Entry 8TIA (electron microscopy, 2.77 A resolution); this record covers chains B and C of the 4 polymer chains in the assembly.

Chain B (and C):
Protein: Shedu protein SduA
Source organism: Bacillus cereus B4264
Notes: chain C of this document is another copy of the same molecule, construct and numbering; everything in this record applies to it too
Reference sequence: B7HFR2 (SDUA_BACC4); residues 171-380 here = UniProt positions 171-380
Chain sequence (229 residues; numbered 152 to 380; the number before each row is that of its first residue):
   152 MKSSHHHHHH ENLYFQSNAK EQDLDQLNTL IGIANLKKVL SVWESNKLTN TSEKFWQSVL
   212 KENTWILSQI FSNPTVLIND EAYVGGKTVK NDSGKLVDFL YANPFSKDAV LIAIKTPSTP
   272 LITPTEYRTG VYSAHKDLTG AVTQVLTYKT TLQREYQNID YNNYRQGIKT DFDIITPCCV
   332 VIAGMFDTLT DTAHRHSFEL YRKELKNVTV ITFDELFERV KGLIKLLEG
Unresolved in the structure: 152-182, 236-247, 380 (chain C: 152-182, 236-246, 380)
Sequence notes: expression tag (152-170); engineered mutation Ala264 (Glu in B7HFR2)
What the authors report for this chain:
  - mutagenesis - E264A: abolished catalytic activity
  - mutagenesis - Y315E: abolished growth in response to phage infection

How chain B and chain C interact:
Contacting residue pairs - 14 pairs, chain B then chain C:
  Thr301(B) - Gln304(C)
  Gln304(B) - Thr301(C)
  Gln304(B) - Gln304(C)
  Gln304(B) - Arg305(C)
  Arg305(B) - Arg305(C)
  Arg305(B) - Gln308(C)
  Arg305(B) - Asp324(C)  salt bridge
  Arg305(B) - Ile325(C)  hydrogen bond (side chain-backbone)
  Glu306(B) - Gln308(C)
  Tyr307(B) - Arg305(C)
  Gln308(B) - Arg305(C)
  Ile325(B) - Arg305(C)  hydrogen bond (backbone-side chain)
  Pro328(B) - Pro328(C)  hydrophobic
  Asn358(B) - Asn358(C)
Other interface residues (no listed pair), chain B (11 interface residues in all): Ile326, Lys357
Other interface residues (no listed pair), chain C (12 interface residues in all): Glu306, Tyr307, Ile326, Lys357

Overview:
11 residues of chain B and 12 residues of chain C are in contact, with 2 hydrogen bonds and 1 salt bridge.
Among the polar pairs are Arg305(B)-Asp324(C) and Arg305(B)-Ile325(C). The paper reports that E264A of chain B
abolishes catalytic activity; Y315E of chain B abolishes growth in response to phage infection.
Both chains are Shedu protein SduA (Bacillus cereus B4264). Entry 8TIA (CryoEM structure of locally-refined
tetramer of Shedu nuclease domain from Bacillus cereus) was determined by electron microscopy together with
8TI8 and 8TI9 from the same study.
